9K29 - chains E and J of the 10 polymer chains in the assembly; structure by electron microscopy, 3.00 A resolution.

# Chain E
Molecule: Flagellar biosynthetic protein FliP
Source organism: Salmonella enterica subsp. enterica serovar Typhimurium str. LT2
UniProtKB: P54700 (FLIP_SALTY); residue numbers follow UniProt; this construct covers 1-245
Sequence (245 residues; row label = number of the first residue in the row):
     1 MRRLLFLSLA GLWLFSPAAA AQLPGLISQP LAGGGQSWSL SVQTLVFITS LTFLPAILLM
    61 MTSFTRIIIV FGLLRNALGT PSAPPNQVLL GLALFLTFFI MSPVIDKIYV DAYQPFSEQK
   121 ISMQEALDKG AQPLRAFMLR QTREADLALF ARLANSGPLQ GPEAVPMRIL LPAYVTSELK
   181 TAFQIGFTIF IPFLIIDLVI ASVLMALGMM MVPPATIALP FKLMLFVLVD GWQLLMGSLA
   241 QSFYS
Disordered / not traced: 1-21
Reported in the primary citation:
  - mutagenesis - W38A, W38G, L92A: unchanged expression
  - mutagenesis - T62A/S63A, L92A: decreased growth
  - mutagenesis - T62G/S63G, G91A/L92A: unchanged growth
  - mutagenesis - M61G/T62G/S63G/F64G, M61G/T62S/S63G/F64S: decreased expression
  - self-association interface (contacts with another copy of this molecule): Leu-45
  - mutagenesis - P30L/L92A, L45Q/L92A, L90A/L92A, L90A/G91A/L92A, L92A/R168C: increased growth

# Chain J
Molecule: Flagellar biosynthetic protein FliQ
Source organism: Salmonella enterica subsp. enterica serovar Typhimurium str. LT2
UniProtKB: P0A1L5 (FLIQ_SALTY); residues 1-89 here = UniProt positions 1-89
Sequence (89 residues; each row starts with the number of its first residue):
     1 MTPESVMMMG TEAMKVALAL AAPLLLVALI TGLIISILQA ATQINEMTLS FIPKIVAVFI
    61 AIIVAGPWML NLLLDYVRTL FSNLPYIIG

# Interface between chain E and chain J
Pairs across the interface (9):
  Ser-202(E) with Phe-51(J)
  Met-205(E) with Thr-48(J), hydrogen bond (backbone-side chain); Phe-51(J), hydrophobic
  Ala-206(E) with Thr-48(J); Phe-51(J); Ile-52(J), hydrophobic
  Gly-208(E) with Thr-48(J), hydrogen bond (backbone-side chain)
  Met-210(E) with Met-47(J), hydrophobic; Thr-48(J)
Other interface residues (no listed pair), chain E (6 interface residues in all): Leu-207

# Summary
6 residues of chain E and 4 residues of chain J are in contact, with 2 hydrogen bonds. Among the polar pairs
are Met-205(E)/Thr-48(J) and Gly-208(E)/Thr-48(J). The paper reports that P30L/L92A, L45Q/L92A and L90A/L92A
of chain E, among others, increase growth; a self-association interface involving Leu-45(E); 13 substitutions
were tested in all.
Chain E is Flagellar biosynthetic protein FliP and chain J is Flagellar biosynthetic protein FliQ, both from
Salmonella enterica subsp. enterica serovar Typhimurium str. LT2; the structure, Structure of the Salmonella
flagellar FliPQR complex reconstituted in the peptidisc, was determined by electron microscopy.
